Entry 3PH4 (X-ray diffraction, 2.07 A resolution); this record covers chains A and B.

[Chain A (and B)]
Protein: Ribose-5-phosphate isomerase
Source organism: Clostridium thermocellum
Notes: chain B of this document is another copy of the same molecule, construct and numbering; everything in this record applies to it too
UniProtKB: A3DIL8 (A3DIL8_CLOTH); residue numbers follow UniProt; this construct covers 1-149
Sequence (169 residues; row label = number of the first residue in the row; numbers below 1 keep their minus sign (Met-19 is residue -19)):
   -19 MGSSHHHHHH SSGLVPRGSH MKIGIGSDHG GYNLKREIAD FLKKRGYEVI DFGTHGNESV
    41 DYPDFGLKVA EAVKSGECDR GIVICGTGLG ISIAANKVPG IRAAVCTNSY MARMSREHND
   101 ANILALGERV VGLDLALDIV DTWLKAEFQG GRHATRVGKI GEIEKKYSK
Unresolved in the structure: -19 to 0, 149
Differences from the reference sequence: expression tag (-19 to 0)
Residues lining bound ligands:
  - D-allose (AOS), molecule 1: Asp8, His9, Gly10, Tyr42, Cys65, Gly66, Thr67, Arg109
  - D-allose (AOS), molecule 2: His98, Asn99, Arg132, His133, Arg136

[Interface between chain A and chain B]
Residue-residue contacts (87; chain A residue first):
  His9(A) - Arg136(B)
  Ser39(A) - Arg136(B)
  Val40(A) - Arg136(B)  hydrogen bond (backbone-side chain)
  Asp41(A) - Arg136(B)  salt bridge
  Asp41(A) - Lys139(B)  salt bridge
  Tyr42(A) - Asn99(B)  hydrogen bond
  Tyr42(A) - Arg136(B)
  Tyr42(A) - Ile140(B)
  Pro43(A) - Arg136(B)
  Pro43(A) - Lys139(B)
  Pro43(A) - Ile140(B)  hydrophobic
  Pro43(A) - Ile143(B)
  Asp44(A) - Lys139(B)  salt bridge
  Leu47(A) - Ile143(B)  hydrophobic
  Glu51(A) - Lys146(B)  salt bridge
  Glu51(A) - Tyr147(B)  hydrogen bond
  Thr67(A) - Met91(B)
  Thr67(A) - Met94(B)
  Leu69(A) - Ala84(B)  hydrophobic
  Leu69(A) - Val85(B)
  Leu69(A) - Met91(B)
  Leu69(A) - Ser95(B)
  Leu69(A) - Asn99(B)
  Gly70(A) - Asn99(B)
  Ile73(A) - Asn76(B)
  Ile73(A) - Ala83(B)
  Ala74(A) - Ile143(B)  hydrophobic
  Asn76(A) - Ile73(B)
  Asn76(A) - Lys77(B)  hydrogen bond (backbone-side chain)
  Lys77(A) - Asn76(B)  hydrogen bond (side chain-backbone)
  Lys77(A) - Val78(B)  hydrogen bond (side chain-backbone)
  Lys77(A) - Ile81(B)  hydrogen bond (side chain-backbone)
  Lys77(A) - Ile140(B)
  Lys77(A) - Ile143(B)
  Lys77(A) - Glu144(B)  salt bridge
  Val78(A) - Lys77(B)  hydrogen bond (backbone-side chain)
  Val78(A) - Tyr147(B)  hydrophobic
  Pro79(A) - Tyr147(B)
  Ile81(A) - Lys77(B)  hydrogen bond (backbone-side chain)
  Ala83(A) - Ile73(B)
  Ala84(A) - Leu69(B)  hydrophobic
  Val85(A) - Leu69(B)
  Val85(A) - Met91(B)  hydrophobic
  Thr87(A) - Thr87(B)  hydrogen bond
  Thr87(A) - Met91(B)
  Asn88(A) - Val110(B)
  Tyr90(A) - Thr67(B)
  Tyr90(A) - Arg109(B)
  Tyr90(A) - Val110(B)  hydrophobic
  Met91(A) - Thr67(B)
  Met91(A) - Leu69(B)
  Met91(A) - Val85(B)  hydrophobic
  Met91(A) - Thr87(B)
  Met91(A) - Val110(B)  hydrophobic
  Met94(A) - Thr67(B)
  Ser95(A) - Leu69(B)
  Asn99(A) - Tyr42(B)  hydrogen bond
  Asn99(A) - Leu69(B)
  Asn99(A) - Gly70(B)
  Val110(A) - Asn88(B)
  Val110(A) - Tyr90(B)  hydrophobic
  Val110(A) - Met91(B)  hydrophobic
  Arg136(A) - His9(B)
  Arg136(A) - Ser39(B)  hydrogen bond
  Arg136(A) - Val40(B)  hydrogen bond (side chain-backbone)
  Arg136(A) - Asp41(B)  salt bridge
  Arg136(A) - Tyr42(B)
  Arg136(A) - Pro43(B)
  Lys139(A) - Asp41(B)  salt bridge
  Lys139(A) - Pro43(B)
  Lys139(A) - Asp44(B)  salt bridge
  Ile140(A) - Tyr42(B)
  Ile140(A) - Pro43(B)  hydrophobic
  Ile140(A) - Ile73(B)  hydrophobic
  Ile140(A) - Lys77(B)
  Ile143(A) - Pro43(B)
  Ile143(A) - Leu47(B)  hydrophobic
  Ile143(A) - Ala74(B)
  Ile143(A) - Lys77(B)
  Glu144(A) - Lys77(B)  salt bridge
  Lys146(A) - Glu51(B)  salt bridge
  Tyr147(A) - Glu51(B)  hydrogen bond
  Tyr147(A) - Lys54(B)  hydrogen bond
  Tyr147(A) - Pro79(B)
  Tyr147(A) - Ser148(B)
  Ser148(A) - Tyr147(B)
  Ser148(A) - Ser148(B)
Other interface residues (no listed pair), chain A (45 interface residues in all): Gly80, Arg82, Cys86, His98, Arg109, Thr135, Val137
Other interface residues (no listed pair), chain B (46 interface residues in all): Gly80, Arg82, Cys86, His98, Thr135, Val137

[Overview]
45 residues of chain A face 46 of chain B across their interface, with 15 hydrogen bonds and 10 salt bridges.
Polar pairs include Asp41(A)-Arg136(B), Asp41(A)-Lys139(B) and Asp44(A)-Lys139(B). Bound to chain A: D-allose.
Both chains are Ribose-5-phosphate isomerase (Clostridium thermocellum). Entry 3PH4 (Clostridium thermocellum
Ribose-5-Phosphate Isomerase B with d-allose) was determined by X-ray diffraction together with 3PH3, 3HE8 and
3HEE from the same study.
